Entry 6GVF (X-ray diffraction, 2.50 A resolution); this record covers chain A.

== Chain A ==
Protein: Phosphatidylinositol 4,5-bisphosphate 3-kinase catalytic subunit alpha isoform
From: Homo sapiens
Notes: EC 2.7.1.153, 2.7.11.1
UniProtKB: P42336 (PK3CA_HUMAN); residue numbers follow UniProt; this construct covers 107-1051
Amino-acid sequence (945 residues; row label = number of the first residue in the row):
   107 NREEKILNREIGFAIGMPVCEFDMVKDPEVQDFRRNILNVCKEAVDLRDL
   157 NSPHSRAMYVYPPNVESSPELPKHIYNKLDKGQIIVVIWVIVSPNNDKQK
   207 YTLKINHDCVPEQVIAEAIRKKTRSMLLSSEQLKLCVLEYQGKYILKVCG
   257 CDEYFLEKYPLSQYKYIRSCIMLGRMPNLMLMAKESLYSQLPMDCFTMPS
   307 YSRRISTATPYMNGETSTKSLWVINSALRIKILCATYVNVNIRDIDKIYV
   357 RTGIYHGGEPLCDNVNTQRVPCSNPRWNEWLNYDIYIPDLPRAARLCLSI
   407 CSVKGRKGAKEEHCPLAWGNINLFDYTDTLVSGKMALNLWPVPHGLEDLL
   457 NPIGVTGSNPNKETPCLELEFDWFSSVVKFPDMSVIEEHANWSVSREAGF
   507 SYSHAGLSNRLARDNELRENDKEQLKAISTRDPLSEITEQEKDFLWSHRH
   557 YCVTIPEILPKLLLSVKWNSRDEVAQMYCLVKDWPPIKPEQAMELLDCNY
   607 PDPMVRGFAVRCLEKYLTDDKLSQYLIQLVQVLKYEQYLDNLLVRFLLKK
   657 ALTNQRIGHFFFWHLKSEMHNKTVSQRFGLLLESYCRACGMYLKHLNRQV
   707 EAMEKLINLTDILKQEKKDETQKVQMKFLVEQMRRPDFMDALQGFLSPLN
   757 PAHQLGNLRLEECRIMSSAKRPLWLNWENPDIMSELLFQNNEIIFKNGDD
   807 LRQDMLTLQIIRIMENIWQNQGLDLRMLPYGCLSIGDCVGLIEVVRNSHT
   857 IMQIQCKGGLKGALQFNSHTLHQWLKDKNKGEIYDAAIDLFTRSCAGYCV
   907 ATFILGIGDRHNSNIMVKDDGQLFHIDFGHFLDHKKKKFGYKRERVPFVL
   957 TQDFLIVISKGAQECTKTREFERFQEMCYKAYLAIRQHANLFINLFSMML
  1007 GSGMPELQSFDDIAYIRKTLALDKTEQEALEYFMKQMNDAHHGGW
Not modelled in the structure: 311-323, 501-506, 863-872, 943-948
Residues lining bound ligands: FE5 (5-(4-azanyl-1-propan-2-yl-pyrazolo[3,4-d]pyrimidin-3-yl)-1,3-benzoxazol-2-amine): M772, W780, I800, K802, L807, D810, Y836, I848, E849, V850, V851, S854, T856, M922, I932, D933
Swiss-Prot annotation at these positions:
  - region: I771 to R777 (G-loop), G912 to N920 (Catalytic loop), H931 to T957 (Activation loop)
  - site: K776 (Implicated in the recognition of ATP as well as PIP2. Also crucial for autophosphorylation of the p85alpha subunit)
  - natural variant: I112 (I112N: In MCAP), R115 (R115P: In CLAPO and MADAC; uncertain significance), G118 (G118D: In CWS5), E135 (E135K: In CWS5), E218 (E218K: In CWS5), Y343 (Y343C: Found in a cancer sample; uncertain significance), V356 (V356I: In CWS5), G364 (G364R: In MCAP), E365 (E365K: In MCAP), C378 (C378Y: In MCAP), R382 (R382K: In CWS5), C420 (C420R: In CLOVE, CRC and CLAPO; uncertain significance), 15 further natural variant entries in UniProt
Reported in the primary citation:
  - binding site for FE5: Y836, E849, V851

== Summary ==
Chain A binds compound FE5. The paper reports a binding site for FE5 at Y836, E849 and V851.
Chain A is Phosphatidylinositol 4,5-bisphosphate 3-kinase catalytic subunit alpha isoform (Homo sapiens); the
structure, Crystal structure of PI3K alpha in complex with
3-(2-Amino-benzooxazol-5-yl)-1-isopropyl-1H-pyrazolo[3,4-d]pyrimidin-4-ylamine, was determined by X-ray
diffraction, deposited together with 6GVG, 6GVH and 6GVI.
